Entry 8R6O (X-ray diffraction, 2.20 A resolution); this record covers chains B and C of the 6 polymer chains in the assembly.

# Chain B
Protein: Tubulin beta-2B chain
Source organism: Bos taurus
UniProtKB: Q6B856 (TBB2B_BOVIN); the author numbering skips numbers that UniProt does not, so the offset changes along the chain: 1-42 = UniProt 1-42; 45-360 = UniProt 43-358; 369-455 = UniProt 359-445
Chain sequence (445 residues; numbered 1 to 455; 10 numbers in that range are skipped by the numbering (no residue carries them; nothing is unmodelled there); the number before each row is that of its first residue):
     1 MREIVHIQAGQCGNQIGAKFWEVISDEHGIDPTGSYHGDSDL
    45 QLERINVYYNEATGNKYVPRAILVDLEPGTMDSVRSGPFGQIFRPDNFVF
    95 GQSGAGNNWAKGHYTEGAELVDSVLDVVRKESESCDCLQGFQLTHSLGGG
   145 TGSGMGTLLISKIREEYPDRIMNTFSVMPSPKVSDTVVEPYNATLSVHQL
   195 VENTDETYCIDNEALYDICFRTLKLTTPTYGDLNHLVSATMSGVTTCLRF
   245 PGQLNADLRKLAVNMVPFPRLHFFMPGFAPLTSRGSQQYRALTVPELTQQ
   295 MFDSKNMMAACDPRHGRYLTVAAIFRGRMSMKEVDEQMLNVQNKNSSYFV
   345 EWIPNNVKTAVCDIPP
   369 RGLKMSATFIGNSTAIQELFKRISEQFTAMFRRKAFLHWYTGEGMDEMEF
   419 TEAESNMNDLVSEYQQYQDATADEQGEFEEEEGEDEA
Not modelled in the structure: 439-455
Bound ions: Ca2+ near Glu113 (its only coordinating residue here)
Ligand contacts:
  - GDP (guanosine-5'-diphosphate): Ala9, Gly10, Gln11, Cys12, Gln15, Ile16, Asp69, Ala99, Asn101, Ser140, Gly142, Gly143, Gly144, Thr145, Gly146, Val171, Pro173, Val177, Asp179, Glu183, Asn206, Leu209, Tyr224, Leu227, Asn228
  - RME (N6-(4-methylpyridin-2-yl)-N2-(2-morpholinoethyl)-3-nitropyridine-2,6-diamine): Tyr202, Val238, Cys241, Leu248, Ala250, Asp251, Lys254, Leu255, Asn258, Met259, Thr314, Val315, Ala316, Ile318, Asn349, Asn350, Val351, Lys352, Ile378
Swiss-Prot annotation at these positions:
  - motif: Met1 to Ile4 (MREI motif)
  - binding site (GTP): Gln11, Glu71, Ser140, Gly144, Thr145, Gly146, Asn206, Asn228
  - binding site (Mg(2+)): Glu71
  - modified residue: Ser40 (Phosphoserine), Thr57 (Phosphothreonine), Lys60 (N6-acetyllysine), Ser174 (Phosphoserine), Thr287 (Phosphothreonine), Thr292 (Phosphothreonine), Arg320 (Omega-N-methylarginine), Glu448 (5-glutamyl polyglutamate)
  - cross-link (Glycyl lysine isopeptide (Lys-Gly)): Lys60 (interchain with G-Cter in ubiquitin), Lys326 (interchain with G-Cter in ubiquitin)
Reported in the primary citation:
  - binding site for RME: Tyr202, Gly237, Val238, Cys241, Asp251, Leu255, Met259, Ala316, Ile318, Lys352

# Chain C
Protein: Detyrosinated tubulin alpha-1B chain
Source organism: Bos taurus
UniProtKB: P81947 (TBA1B_BOVIN); residues 1-451 here = UniProt positions 1-451
Chain sequence (451 residues; row label = number of the first residue in the row):
     1 MRECISIHVGQAGVQIGNACWELYCLEHGIQPDGQMPSDKTIGGGDDSFN
    51 TFFSETGAGKHVPRAVFVDLEPTVIDEVRTGTYRQLFHPEQLITGKEDAA
   101 NNYARGHYTIGKEIIDLVLDRIRKLADQCTGLQGFLVFHSFGGGTGSGFT
   151 SLLMERLSVDYGKKSKLEFSIYPAPQVSTAVVEPYNSILTTHTTLEHSDC
   201 AFMVDNEAIYDICRRNLDIERPTYTNLNRLISQIVSSITASLRFDGALNV
   251 DLTEFQTNLVPYPRIHFPLATYAPVISAEKAYHEQLSVAEITNACFEPAN
   301 QMVKCDPRHGKYMACCLLYRGDVVPKDVNAAIATIKTKRSIQFVDWCPTG
   351 FKVGINYQPPTVVPGGDLAKVQRAVCMLSNTTAIAEAWARLDHKFDLMYA
   401 KRAFVHWYVGEGMEEGEFSEAREDMAALEKDYEEVGVDSVEGEGEEEGEE
   451 Y
Not modelled in the structure: 441-451
Bound ions: Ca2+: Asp39, Thr41, Gly44, Glu55
Ligand contacts:
  - GTP (guanosine-5'-triphosphate): Gly10, Gln11, Ala12, Gln15, Ile16, Asp69, Asp98, Ala99, Ala100, Asn101, Ser140, Gly142, Gly143, Gly144, Thr145, Gly146, Ile171, Pro173, Val177, Ser178, Thr179, Glu183, Asn206, Tyr224, Leu227, Asn228, Ile231
  - RME (N6-(4-methylpyridin-2-yl)-N2-(2-morpholinoethyl)-3-nitropyridine-2,6-diamine): Asn101, Thr179, Ala180, Val181
Reported in the primary citation:
  - binding site for RME: Thr179

# Chain B / chain C interface
Contacting residue pairs (42; chain B residue first):
  Glu71(B) - Arg2(C)  salt bridge
  Gln96(B) - Met1(C)
  Gln96(B) - Arg2(C)  hydrogen bond (backbone-side chain)
  Ser97(B) - Arg2(C)  hydrogen bond (backbone-side chain)
  Asn101(B) - Glu254(C)
  Asp179(B) - Glu254(C)
  Asp179(B) - Lys352(C)  hydrogen bond (backbone-side chain)
  Thr180(B) - Asn258(C)
  Val181(B) - Asn258(C)  hydrogen bond (backbone-side chain)
  Val181(B) - Pro348(C)
  Val182(B) - Thr257(C)
  Thr221(B) - Lys326(C)
  Thr221(B) - Asn329(C)
  Ala397(B) - Trp346(C)
  Met398(B) - Trp346(C)
  Arg400(B) - Asp345(C)  salt bridge
  Arg400(B) - Ser439(C)  hydrogen bond
  Arg401(B) - Tyr262(C)  hydrogen bond (backbone-side chain)
  Arg401(B) - Asp345(C)  salt bridge
  Arg401(B) - Trp346(C)
  Arg401(B) - Glu434(C)  hydrogen bond (side chain-backbone)
  Arg401(B) - Val435(C)
  Arg401(B) - Val437(C)  hydrogen bond (side chain-backbone)
  Arg401(B) - Asp438(C)
  Arg401(B) - Ser439(C)  hydrogen bond
  Lys402(B) - Tyr262(C)
  Ala403(B) - Pro261(C)
  Ala403(B) - Tyr262(C)
  Ala403(B) - Trp346(C)  hydrophobic
  Phe404(B) - Thr257(C)
  Phe404(B) - Asn258(C)
  Phe404(B) - Val260(C)
  Phe404(B) - Pro261(C)  hydrogen bond (backbone-backbone)
  Phe404(B) - Cys347(C)  hydrophobic
  His406(B) - Val260(C)  hydrogen bond (side chain-backbone)
  His406(B) - Pro261(C)
  His406(B) - Tyr262(C)
  His406(B) - Pro263(C)
  Trp407(B) - Gln256(C)
  Trp407(B) - Thr257(C)  hydrogen bond (side chain-backbone)
  Trp407(B) - Val260(C)  hydrogen bond (side chain-backbone)
  Gly410(B) - Lys163(C)  hydrogen bond (backbone-side chain)
Also at the interface, not in a pair above, chain B (22 interface residues in all): Gly98, Gly100, Leu405
Also at the interface, not in a pair above, chain C (24 interface residues in all): Met313

# Overview
22 residues of chain B face 24 of chain C across their interface, with 14 hydrogen bonds and 3 salt bridges.
Among the polar pairs are Glu71(B)-Arg2(C), Arg400(B)-Asp345(C) and Arg401(B)-Asp345(C). Chain B binds GDP and
compound RME. From the paper: a binding site for RME at Tyr202(B), Gly237(B) and Thr179(C) among others.
Here chain B is Tubulin beta-2B chain and chain C is Detyrosinated tubulin alpha-1B chain, both from Bos
taurus. Entry 8R6O (Tubulin-4AZA2996 complex) was determined by X-ray diffraction.
